PDB entry 1SWD | X-ray diffraction, 1.90 A resolution | chains A and D of the 4 polymer chains in the assembly

Chain A (and D):
Molecule: Streptavidin
From: Streptomyces avidinii
Notes: fragment: core, residues 13 - 139; chain D of this document is another copy of the same molecule, construct and numbering; everything in this record applies to it too
Reference sequence: P22629 (SAV_STRAV); residues 13-139 here correspond to UniProt positions 37-163 (UniProt number = residue number + 24)
Sequence (127 residues; each row starts with the number of its first residue):
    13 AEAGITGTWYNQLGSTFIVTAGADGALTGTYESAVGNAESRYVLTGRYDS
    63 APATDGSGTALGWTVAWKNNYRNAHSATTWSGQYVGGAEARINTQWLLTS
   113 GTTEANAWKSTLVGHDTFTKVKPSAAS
Unresolved in the structure: 13-15, 133-139 (chain D: 13-15, 134-139)
UniProt features mapped onto this chain:
  - motif: Arg59 to Asp61 (Cell attachment site)
  - binding site (biotin): Tyr43, Tyr54, Trp92, Trp108, Trp120
Ligand contacts: biotin (BTN): Asn23, Leu25, Ser27, Tyr43, Ser45, Val47, Gly48, Asn49, Trp79, Ala86, Ser88, Thr90, Trp92, Trp108, Leu110, Asp128

Interface between chain A and chain D:
Residue-residue contacts (18; chain A residue first):
  Val47(A) with Trp120(D)
  Gly48(A) with Trp120(D)
  Trp108(A) with Trp120(D)
  Leu109(A) with Val125(D), hydrophobic
  Leu110(A) with Trp120(D), hydrophobic
  Trp120(A) with Leu25(D), hydrophobic; Val47(D); Gly48(D); Trp108(D); Leu110(D), hydrophobic
  Lys121(A) with Leu124(D)
  Thr123(A) with Leu124(D); Val125(D), hydrogen bond (backbone-backbone)
  Leu124(A) with Lys121(D); Thr123(D)
  Val125(A) with Leu109(D), hydrophobic; Thr123(D), hydrogen bond (backbone-backbone); Val125(D), hydrophobic
Other interface residues (no listed pair), chain A (12 interface residues in all): Leu25, Ser122

In short:
12 residues of chain A face 11 of chain D across their interface; the contacts include 2 hydrogen bonds. Its
one hydrogen bond, Thr123(A)-Val125(D), is backbone to backbone. Ligands of chain A: biotin. UniProt lists 5
biotin-binding residues on chain A.
Chain A and chain D are both Streptavidin (Streptomyces avidinii); the structure, Apo-core-streptavidin in
complex with biotin (two unoccupied binding sites) at ph 4.5, was determined by X-ray diffraction (same
publication as 1SWA, 1SWB, 1SWC and 1SWE).
